Entry 3D1N (X-ray diffraction, 2.51 A resolution); this record covers chains D and L of the 4 polymer chains in the assembly.

[Chain D]
Molecule: 14-nt DNA strand
Sequence (14 nucleotides; each row starts with the number of its first residue):
     1 TTATTATTTA TGCT

[Chain L]
Protein: POU domain, class 6, transcription factor 1
From: Homo sapiens
Notes: fragment: POU Domain
UniProt: Q14863 (PO6F1_HUMAN); residues 142-292 here = UniProt positions 142-292
Chain sequence (151 residues; each row starts with the number of its first residue):
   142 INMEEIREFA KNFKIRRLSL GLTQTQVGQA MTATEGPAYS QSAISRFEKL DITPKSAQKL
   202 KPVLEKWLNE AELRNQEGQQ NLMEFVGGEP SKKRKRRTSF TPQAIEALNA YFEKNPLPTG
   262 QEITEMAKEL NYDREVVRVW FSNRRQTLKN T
Unresolved in the structure: 142, 288-292
Modified positions: Mse-144, Mse-172, Mse-267 (selenomethionine); Mse-224 (selenomethionine; parent Met)
Differences from the reference sequence: conflict Mse-144 (Leu in Q14863), Mse-172 (Leu in Q14863), Mse-267 (Ile in Q14863); engineered mutation Ser-186 (Cys in Q14863), Ser-283 (Cys in Q14863)

[How chain D and chain L interact]
Residue-residue contacts - 17 pairs, chain D then chain L:
  DT8(D) with Thr-164(L), phosphate contact; Thr-166(L), sugar contact
  DT9(D) with Arg-158(L), salt bridge to the phosphate; Thr-164(L), phosphate contact; Gln-165(L), hydrogen bond to the phosphate; Thr-166(L), hydrogen bond to the phosphate; Gln-182(L), base contact; Ser-186(L), hydrogen bond to the phosphate
  DA10(D) with Gln-165(L), phosphate contact; Gln-182(L), hydrogen bond to the base; Ser-186(L), hydrogen bond to the phosphate; Lys-190(L), phosphate contact
  DT11(D) with Ser-183(L), base contact; Arg-187(L), base contact; Lys-190(L), salt bridge to the phosphate
  DG12(D) with Arg-187(L), hydrogen bond to the base
  DC13(D) with Arg-187(L), base contact
Also at the interface, not in a pair above, chain L (10 interface residues in all): Leu-163

[Summary]
Chain D and chain L form an interface of 6 and 10 residues respectively; the contacts include 6 hydrogen bonds
and 2 salt bridges. Among the polar pairs are DA10(D)/Gln-182(L), DG12(D)/Arg-187(L) and DT9(D)/Gln-165(L).
Here chain D is a 14-nt DNA strand and chain L is POU domain, class 6, transcription factor 1 (Homo sapiens).
Entry 3D1N (Structure of human Brn-5 transcription factor in complex with corticotrophin-releasing hormone
gene promoter) was determined by X-ray diffraction.
